Entry 3EPD (electron microscopy, 9.00 A resolution (very low resolution: no residue pairs are listed; an interface is given only as per-side residue counts)); this record covers chains R and 1 of the 6 polymer chains in the assembly.

== Chain R ==
Name: Poliovirus receptor
From: Homo sapiens
Notes: fragment: Poliovirus receptor CD155 D1D2
UniProt: P15151 (PVR_HUMAN); numbering as in UniProt (aligned over 30-242)
Chain sequence (213 residues; each row starts with the number of its first residue):
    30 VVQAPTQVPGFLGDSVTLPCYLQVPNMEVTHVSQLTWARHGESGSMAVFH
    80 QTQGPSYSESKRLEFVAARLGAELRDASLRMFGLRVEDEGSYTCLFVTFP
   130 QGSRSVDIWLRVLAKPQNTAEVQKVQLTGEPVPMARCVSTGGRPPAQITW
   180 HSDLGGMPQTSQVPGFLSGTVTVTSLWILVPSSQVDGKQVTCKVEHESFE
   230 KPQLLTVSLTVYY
Differences from the reference sequence: engineered mutation Asp105 (Asn in P15151), Ser120 (Asn in P15151), Gln188 (Asn in P15151), Gln218 (Asn in P15151), Ser237 (Asn in P15151)
Disulfides: Cys49-Cys123, Cys166-Cys221
Reported in the primary citation:
  - mutagenesis - Q130G/G131D: unchanged binding to PV3 (citing earlier work)
  - mutagenesis - Q130G/G131D: abolished binding to PV1 (citing earlier work)
  - mutagenesis - Q130G/G131D: abolished binding to PV2 (citing earlier work)

== Chain 1 ==
Name: protein VP1
From: Human poliovirus 3
UniProt: Q8B3S0 (Q8B3S0_9ENTO); residues 24-302 here correspond to UniProt positions 600-878 (UniProt number = residue number + 576)
Chain sequence (279 residues; numbered 24 to 302; the number before each row is that of its first residue):
    24 QDSLPDTKASGPAHSKEVPALTAVETGATNPLAPSDTVQTRHVVQRRSRS
    74 ESTIESFFARGACVAIIEVDNEQPTTRAQKLFAMWRITYKDTVQLRRKLE
   124 FFTYSRFDMEFTFVVTANFTNANNGHALNQVYQIMYIPPGAPTPKSWDDY
   174 TWQTSSNPSIFYTYGAAPARISVPYVGLANAYSHFYDGFAKVPLKTDAND
   224 QIGDSLYSAMTVDDFGVLAVRVVNDHNPTKVTSKVRIYMKPKHVRVWCPR
   274 PPRAVPYYGPGVDYRNNLDPLSEKGLTTY
Residues lining bound ligands: sphingosine (SPH): Ile110, Tyr112, Phe130, Met132, Phe134, Ile157, Tyr159, Pro181, Ile183, Ile194, Val196, Val199, Tyr205, Ser206, His207, Met233, Asp237, Phe238, Leu241

== How chain R and chain 1 interact ==
At this resolution (9 A) residue pairs are not listed: 24 residues of chain R and 24 of chain 1 lie at the interface.

== Overview ==
Chain R and chain 1 each contribute 24 residues to their interface. Ligands of chain 1: sphingosine. From the
paper: Q130G/G131D of chain R abolish binding to PV1; Q130G/G131D of chain R abolish binding to PV2.
Chain R is Poliovirus receptor (Homo sapiens) and chain 1 is protein VP1 (Human poliovirus 3); the structure,
CryoEM structure of poliovirus receptor bound to poliovirus type 3, was determined by electron microscopy,
deposited together with 3URO, 3EPC and 3EPF.
